Entry 1DE7 (X-ray diffraction, 2.00 A resolution); this record covers chains H and A of the 3 polymer chains in the assembly.

# Chain H
Name: Alpha-thrombin (heavy chain)
Organism: Homo sapiens
Notes: EC 3.4.21.5
UniProt: P00734 (THRB_HUMAN); aligned to UniProt positions 364-619 over residues 16-244 (the alignment contains insertions or deletions, so no single offset holds)
Chain sequence (259 residues; numbered 16 to 247 plus 30 insertion-coded residues; 3 numbers in that range are skipped by the numbering (no residue carries them; nothing is unmodelled there); the number before each row is that of its first residue; a row labelled like 60A-60I holds insertion residues (60A, then the next letters in order)):
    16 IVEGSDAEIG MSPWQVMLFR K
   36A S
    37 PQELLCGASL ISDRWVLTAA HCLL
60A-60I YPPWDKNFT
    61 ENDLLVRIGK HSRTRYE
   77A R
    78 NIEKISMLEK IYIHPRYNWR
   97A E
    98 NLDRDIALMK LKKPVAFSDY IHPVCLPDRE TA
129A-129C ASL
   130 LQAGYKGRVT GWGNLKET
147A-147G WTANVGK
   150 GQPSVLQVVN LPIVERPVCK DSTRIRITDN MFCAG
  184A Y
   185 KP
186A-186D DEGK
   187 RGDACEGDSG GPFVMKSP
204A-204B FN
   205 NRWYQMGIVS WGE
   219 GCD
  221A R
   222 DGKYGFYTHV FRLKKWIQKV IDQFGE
Unresolved in the structure: 147A-147G, 245-247
Disulfides: Cys42-Cys58, Cys168-Cys182, Cys191-Cys220
Ion coordination: Na+: Arg221A, Lys224
UniProt features mapped onto this chain:
  - region: Ala183 to Val200 (High affinity receptor-binding region which is also known as the TP508 peptide)
  - active site (Charge relay system): His57, Asp102, Ser195
  - glycosylation: Asn60G (N-linked (GlcNAc...) (complex) asparagine)

# Chain A
Name: Factor XIII activation peptide (28-37)
Chain sequence (11 residues; row label = number of the first residue in the row):
    28 TVELQGVVPR X
Modified positions: Arg37 (amino{[(4S)-4-amino-5,5-dihydroxypentyl]amino}methaniminium; AR7); 0QE (chloromethane) at position 38

# How chain H and chain A interact
Residue-residue contacts (36; chain H residue first):
  His57(H) with Pro36(A); Arg37(A), hydrogen bond (side chain-backbone); 0QE_38(A), covalent bond
  Tyr60A(H) with Val29(A); Pro36(A)
  Trp60D(H) with Val35(A), hydrophobic; Pro36(A)
  Arg97(H) with Thr28(A), hydrogen bond (backbone-backbone); Val29(A)
  Glu97A(H) with Val29(A)
  Asn98(H) with Val29(A)
  Leu99(H) with Pro36(A), hydrophobic
  Arg173(H) with Gln32(A)
  Ile174(H) with Val29(A), hydrophobic; Gln32(A); Val34(A), hydrophobic
  Asp189(H) with Arg37(A)
  Ala190(H) with Arg37(A)
  Cys191(H) with Arg37(A)
  Gly193(H) with Arg37(A), hydrogen bond (backbone-backbone)
  Asp194(H) with Arg37(A)
  Ser195(H) with Arg37(A), hydrogen bond (side chain-backbone); 0QE_38(A)
  Ser214(H) with Pro36(A); Arg37(A), hydrogen bond (backbone-backbone)
  Trp215(H) with Val34(A), hydrophobic; Val35(A); Arg37(A)
  Gly216(H) with Val34(A); Val35(A), hydrogen bond (backbone-backbone); Arg37(A)
  Glu217(H) with Gly33(A); Val34(A)
  Gly219(H) with Arg37(A)
  Cys220(H) with Arg37(A)
  Gly226(H) with Arg37(A)
Interface residues without a listed pair, chain H (28 interface residues in all): Cys42, Cys58, Pro60C, Trp96, Glu192, Val213
Interface residues without a listed pair, chain A (10 interface residues in all): Glu30

# Summary
28 residues of chain H and 10 residues of chain A are in contact; the contacts include 1 covalent bond and 6
hydrogen bonds. Polar contacts include His57(H)-Arg37(A), Ser195(H)-Arg37(A) and Arg97(H)-Thr28(A). Arg221A(H)
and Lys224(H) coordinate Na+. UniProt lists 3 active-site residues on chain H.
Chain H is Alpha-thrombin (heavy chain) (Homo sapiens) and chain A is Factor XIII activation peptide (28-37);
the structure, Interaction of factor XIII activation peptide with alpha-thrombin: crystal structure of the
enzyme-substrate complex, was determined by X-ray diffraction.
